8ZAL - chains A and J of the 10 polymer chains in the assembly; structure by electron microscopy, 3.11 A resolution.

Chain A:
Protein: Multidrug export protein EmrA
Source organism: Escherichia coli K-12
Reference sequence: P27303 (EMRA_ECOLI); numbering as in UniProt (aligned over 47-390)
Chain sequence (344 residues; each row starts with the number of its first residue):
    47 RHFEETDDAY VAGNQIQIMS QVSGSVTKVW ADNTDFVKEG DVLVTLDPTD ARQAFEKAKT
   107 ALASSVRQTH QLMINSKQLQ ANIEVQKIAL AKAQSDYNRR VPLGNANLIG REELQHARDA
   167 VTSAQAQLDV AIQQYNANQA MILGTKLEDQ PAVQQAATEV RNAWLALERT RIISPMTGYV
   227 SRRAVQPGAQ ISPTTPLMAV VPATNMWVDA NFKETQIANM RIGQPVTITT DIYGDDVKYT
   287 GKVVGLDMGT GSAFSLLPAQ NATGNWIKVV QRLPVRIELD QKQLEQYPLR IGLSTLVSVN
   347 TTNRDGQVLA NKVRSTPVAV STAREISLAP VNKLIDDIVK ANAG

Chain J:
Protein: Multidrug export protein EmrB
Source organism: Escherichia coli K-12
Reference sequence: P0AEJ0 (EMRB_ECOLI); numbering as in UniProt (aligned over 10-503)
Chain sequence (494 residues; numbered 10 to 503; the number before each row is that of its first residue):
    10 AQLVIMTIAL SLATFMQVLD STIANVAIPT IAGNLGSSLS QGTWVITSFG VANAISIPLT
    70 GWLAKRVGEV KLFLWSTIAF AIASWACGVS SSLNMLIFFR VIQGIVAGPL IPLSQSLLLN
   130 NYPPAKRSIA LALWSMTVIV APICGPILGG YISDNYHWGW IFFINVPIGV AVVLMTLQTL
   190 RGRETRTERR RIDAVGLALL VIGIGSLQIM LDRGKELDWF SSQEIIILTV VAVVAICFLI
   250 VWELTDDNPI VDLSLFKSRN FTIGCLCISL AYMLYFGAIV LLPQLLQEVY GYTATWAGLA
   310 SAPVGIIPVI LSPIIGRFAH KLDMRRLVTF SFIMYAVCFY WRAYTFEPGM DFGASAWPQF
   370 IQGFAVACFF MPLTTITLSG LPPERLAAAS SLSNFTRTLA GSIGTSITTT MWTNRESMHH
   430 AQLTESVNPF NPNAQAMYSQ LEGLGMTQQQ ASGWIAQQIT NQGLIISANE IFWMSAGIFL
   490 VLLGLVWFAK PPFG

Chain A / chain J interface:
Pairs across the interface - 25 pairs, chain A then chain J:
  Leu-303(A) with Met-446(J), hydrophobic; Leu-450(J), hydrophobic; Leu-453(J), hydrophobic; Trp-463(J), hydrophobic
  Pro-304(A) with Gln-449(J)
  Gln-306(A) with Met-446(J); Gln-471(J)
  Asn-307(A) with Gln-471(J)
  Ala-308(A) with Glu-356(J); Pro-357(J)
  Thr-309(A) with Phe-355(J); Gln-471(J); Ile-474(J); Ile-475(J)
  Asn-311(A) with Ala-352(J), hydrogen bond (side chain-backbone); Tyr-353(J); Thr-354(J); Phe-355(J), hydrogen bond (side chain-backbone); Glu-356(J)
  Ile-313(A) with Thr-354(J); Glu-356(J); Met-359(J), hydrophobic; Ala-363(J), hydrophobic
  Val-315(A) with Gly-358(J); Asp-360(J)
Other interface residues (no listed pair), chain A (11 interface residues in all): Leu-302, Trp-312
Other interface residues (no listed pair), chain J (19 interface residues in all): Asn-478

Summary:
11 residues of chain A face 19 of chain J across their interface, with 2 hydrogen bonds. Among the polar pairs
are Asn-311(A)/Ala-352(J) and Asn-311(A)/Phe-355(J).
Chain A is Multidrug export protein EmrA and chain J is Multidrug export protein EmrB, both from Escherichia
coli K-12; the structure, EmrAB-TolC MFS-type tripartite multidrug efflux pump EA, was determined by electron
microscopy.
